7P8Y - chains A and D; structure by X-ray diffraction, 2.18 A resolution.

[Chain A (and D)]
Molecule: Wilavidin
Source organism: Gammaproteobacteria bacterium
Notes: chain D of this document is another copy of the same molecule, construct and numbering; everything in this record applies to it too
UniProtKB: A0A3A4VWA2 (A0A3A4VWA2_9GAMM); residues 1-118 here correspond to UniProt positions 22-139 (UniProt number = residue number + 21)
Chain sequence (119 residues; row label = number of the first residue in the row; numbering starts at 0):
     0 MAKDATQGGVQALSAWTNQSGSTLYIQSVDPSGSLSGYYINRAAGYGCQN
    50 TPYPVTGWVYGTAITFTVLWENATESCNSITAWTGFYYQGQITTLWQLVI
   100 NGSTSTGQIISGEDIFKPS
Unresolved in the structure: 0-11 (chain D: 0-12)
Disulfides: Cys47-Cys76
Sequence notes: initiating methionine (0)

[How chain A and chain D interact]
Residue-residue contacts - 77 pairs, chain A then chain D:
  Ser31(A) - Leu68(D)
  Pro53(A) - Trp57(D)  hydrophobic
  Thr55(A) - Thr55(D)  hydrogen bond
  Thr55(A) - Trp57(D)
  Gly56(A) - Thr55(D)
  Trp57(A) - Pro53(D)  hydrophobic
  Trp57(A) - Thr55(D)
  Trp57(A) - Thr66(D)  hydrogen bond (side chain-backbone)
  Trp57(A) - Val67(D)
  Trp57(A) - Leu68(D)
  Trp57(A) - Ile79(D)
  Tyr59(A) - Leu68(D)  hydrophobic
  Tyr59(A) - Trp69(D)
  Tyr59(A) - Glu70(D)
  Tyr59(A) - Ser75(D)
  Tyr59(A) - Asn77(D)  hydrogen bond (side chain-backbone)
  Tyr59(A) - Ser78(D)
  Tyr59(A) - Ile79(D)  hydrophobic
  Tyr59(A) - Asn100(D)
  Gly60(A) - Asn100(D)
  Thr61(A) - Asn100(D)  hydrogen bond (backbone-side chain)
  Thr61(A) - Gly101(D)  hydrogen bond (side chain-backbone)
  Ala62(A) - Ile79(D)
  Ala62(A) - Asn100(D)
  Ile63(A) - Ile79(D)  hydrophobic
  Thr64(A) - Thr66(D)  hydrogen bond
  Thr64(A) - Ile79(D)
  Thr64(A) - Ala81(D)
  Thr66(A) - Trp57(D)  hydrogen bond (backbone-side chain)
  Thr66(A) - Thr64(D)  hydrogen bond
  Val67(A) - Trp57(D)
  Leu68(A) - Ser31(D)
  Leu68(A) - Trp57(D)
  Leu68(A) - Val58(D)
  Leu68(A) - Tyr59(D)  hydrophobic
  Trp69(A) - Tyr59(D)
  Glu70(A) - Tyr59(D)  hydrogen bond
  Ser75(A) - Tyr59(D)  hydrogen bond
  Asn77(A) - Tyr59(D)
  Ser78(A) - Tyr59(D)
  Ile79(A) - Trp57(D)
  Ile79(A) - Ala62(D)
  Ile79(A) - Ile63(D)
  Ile79(A) - Thr64(D)
  Ala81(A) - Thr83(D)
  Thr83(A) - Ala81(D)
  Thr83(A) - Gln96(D)
  Thr83(A) - Val98(D)
  Gly84(A) - Val98(D)
  Phe85(A) - Ser102(D)
  Phe85(A) - Thr103(D)
  Phe85(A) - Ser104(D)
  Phe85(A) - Thr105(D)
  Tyr87(A) - Thr103(D)
  Thr92(A) - Thr105(D)
  Leu94(A) - Gln96(D)
  Leu94(A) - Ile108(D)  hydrophobic
  Gln96(A) - Thr83(D)
  Gln96(A) - Leu94(D)
  Gln96(A) - Gln96(D)
  Val98(A) - Ala62(D)  hydrophobic
  Val98(A) - Thr83(D)
  Val98(A) - Gly84(D)
  Asn100(A) - Tyr59(D)
  Asn100(A) - Gly60(D)
  Asn100(A) - Thr61(D)  hydrogen bond (side chain-backbone)
  Asn100(A) - Ala62(D)
  Gly101(A) - Thr61(D)  hydrogen bond (backbone-side chain)
  Ser102(A) - Phe85(D)
  Thr103(A) - Phe85(D)
  Thr103(A) - Tyr87(D)
  Ser104(A) - Phe85(D)
  Thr105(A) - Phe85(D)
  Thr105(A) - Thr92(D)
  Thr105(A) - Leu94(D)
  Thr105(A) - Glu112(D)
  Ile108(A) - Thr83(D)
Also at the interface, not in a pair above, chain A (45 interface residues in all): Val54, Val58, Cys76, Thr80, Tyr86, Trp95, Leu97, Ile99, Glu112
Also at the interface, not in a pair above, chain D (43 interface residues in all): Val54, Gly56, Cys76, Tyr86, Leu97, Ile99

[In short]
45 residues of chain A face 43 of chain D across their interface; the contacts include 12 hydrogen bonds.
Polar contacts include Thr55(A)-Thr55(D), Trp57(A)-Thr66(D) and Tyr59(A)-Asn77(D).
Both chains are Wilavidin (Gammaproteobacteria bacterium). Entry 7P8Y (Short wilavidin apo form) was
determined by X-ray diffraction together with 7OUQ, 7OUR and 7P8Z from the same study.
